7YZ4 - chain A; structure by electron microscopy, 3.84 A resolution.

Chain A:
Molecule: Endoribonuclease Dicer
From: Mus musculus
Notes: EC 3.1.26.3
Reference sequence: Q8R418 (DICER_MOUSE); residues 1-1916 here = UniProt positions 1-1916
Chain sequence (2004 residues; numbered -52 to 1951; the number before each row is that of its first residue; numbers below 1 keep their minus sign (Met-52 is residue -52)):
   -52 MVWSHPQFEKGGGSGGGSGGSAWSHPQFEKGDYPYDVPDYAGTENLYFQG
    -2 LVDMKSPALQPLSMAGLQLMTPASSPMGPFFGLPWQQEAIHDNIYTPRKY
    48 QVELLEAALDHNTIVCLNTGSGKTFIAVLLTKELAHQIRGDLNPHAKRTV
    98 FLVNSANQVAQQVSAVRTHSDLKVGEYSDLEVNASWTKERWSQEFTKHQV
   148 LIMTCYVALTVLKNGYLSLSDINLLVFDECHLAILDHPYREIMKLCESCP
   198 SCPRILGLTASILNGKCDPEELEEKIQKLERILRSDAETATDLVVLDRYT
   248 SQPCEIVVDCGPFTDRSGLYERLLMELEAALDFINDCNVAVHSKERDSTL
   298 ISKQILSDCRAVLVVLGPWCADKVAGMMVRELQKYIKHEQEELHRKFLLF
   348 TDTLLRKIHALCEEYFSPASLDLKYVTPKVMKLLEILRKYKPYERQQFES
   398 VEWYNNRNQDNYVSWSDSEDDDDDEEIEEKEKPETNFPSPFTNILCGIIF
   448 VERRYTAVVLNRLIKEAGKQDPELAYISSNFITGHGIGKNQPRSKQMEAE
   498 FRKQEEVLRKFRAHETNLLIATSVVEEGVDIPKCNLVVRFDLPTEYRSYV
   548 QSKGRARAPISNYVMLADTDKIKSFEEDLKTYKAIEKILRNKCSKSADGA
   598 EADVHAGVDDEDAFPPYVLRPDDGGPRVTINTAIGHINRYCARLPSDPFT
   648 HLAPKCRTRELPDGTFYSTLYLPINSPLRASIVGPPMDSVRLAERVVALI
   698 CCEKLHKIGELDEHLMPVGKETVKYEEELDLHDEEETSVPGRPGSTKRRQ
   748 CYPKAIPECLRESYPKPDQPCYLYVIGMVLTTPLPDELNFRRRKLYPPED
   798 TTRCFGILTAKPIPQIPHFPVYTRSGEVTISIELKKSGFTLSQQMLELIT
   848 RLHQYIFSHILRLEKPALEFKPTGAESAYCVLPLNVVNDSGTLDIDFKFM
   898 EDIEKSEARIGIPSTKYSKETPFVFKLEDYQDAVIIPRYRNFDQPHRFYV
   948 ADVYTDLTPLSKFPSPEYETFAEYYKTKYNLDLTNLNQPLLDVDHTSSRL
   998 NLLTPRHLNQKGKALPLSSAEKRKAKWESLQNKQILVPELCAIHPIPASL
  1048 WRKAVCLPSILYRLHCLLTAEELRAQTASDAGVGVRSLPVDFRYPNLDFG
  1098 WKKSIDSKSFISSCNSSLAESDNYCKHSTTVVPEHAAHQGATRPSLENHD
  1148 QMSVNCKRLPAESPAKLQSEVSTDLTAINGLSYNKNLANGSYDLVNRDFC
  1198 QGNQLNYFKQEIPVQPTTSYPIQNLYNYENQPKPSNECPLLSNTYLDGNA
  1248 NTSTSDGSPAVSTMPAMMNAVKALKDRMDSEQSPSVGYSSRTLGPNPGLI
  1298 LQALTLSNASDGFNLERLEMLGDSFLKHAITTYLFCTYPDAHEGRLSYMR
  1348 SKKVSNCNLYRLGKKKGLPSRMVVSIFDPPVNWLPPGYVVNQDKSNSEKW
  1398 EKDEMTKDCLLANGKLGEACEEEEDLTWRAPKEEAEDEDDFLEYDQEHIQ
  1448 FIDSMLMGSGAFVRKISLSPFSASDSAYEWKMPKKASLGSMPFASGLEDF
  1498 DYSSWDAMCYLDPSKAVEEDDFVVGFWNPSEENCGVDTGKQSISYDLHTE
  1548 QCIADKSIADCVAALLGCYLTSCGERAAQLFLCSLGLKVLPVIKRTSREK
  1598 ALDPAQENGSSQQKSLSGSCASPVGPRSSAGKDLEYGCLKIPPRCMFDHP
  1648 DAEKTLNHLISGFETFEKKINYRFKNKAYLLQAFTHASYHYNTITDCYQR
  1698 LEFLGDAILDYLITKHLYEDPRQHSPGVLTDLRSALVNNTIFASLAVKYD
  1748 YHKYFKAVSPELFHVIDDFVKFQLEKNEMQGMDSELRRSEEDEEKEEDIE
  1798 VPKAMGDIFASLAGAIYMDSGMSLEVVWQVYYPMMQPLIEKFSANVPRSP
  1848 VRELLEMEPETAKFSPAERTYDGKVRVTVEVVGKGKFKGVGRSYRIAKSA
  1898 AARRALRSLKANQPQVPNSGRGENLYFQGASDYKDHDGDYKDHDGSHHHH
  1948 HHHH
Not modelled in the structure: -52 to 45, 238-249, 281-298, 388-444, 481-496, 592-611, 714-738, 885-889, 1004-1032, 1077-1289, 1389-1542, 1589-1648, 1774-1795, 1911-1951
Sequence notes: initiating methionine (-52); expression tag (-51 to 0, 1917-1951); conflict Ser1110 (Thr in Q8R418), Ala1560 (Glu in Q8R418), Ser1619 (Ala in Q8R418), Ala1807 (Glu in Q8R418)
Swiss-Prot annotation at these positions:
  - motif: Asp175 to His178 (DECH box)
  - binding site (ATP): Leu64 to Thr71
  - binding site (Mg(2+)): Glu1316, Glu1395, Glu1398, Glu1699, Asp1804
  - site: Lys1800 (Important for activity)
  - modified residue (Phosphoserine): Ser413, Ser415, Ser1016, Ser1160, Ser1456, Ser1464, Ser1466, Ser1862
  - mutagenesis: Lys1800 (K1800A/R/S/T: Loss of activity)
What the authors report for this chain:
  - mutagenesis - V1755A/F1760A: increased catalytic activity

Summary:
From UniProt: 8 ATP-binding residues, 5 Mg2+-binding residues and one mutagenesis site. From the paper:
V1755A/F1760A increase catalytic activity.
Chain A is Endoribonuclease Dicer (Mus musculus); the structure, Mouse endoribonuclease Dicer (composite
structure), was determined by electron microscopy together with 7ZPJ, 7YYM, 7YYN, 7ZPI and 7ZPK from the same
study.
